3WJM - chains A and D of the 6 polymer chains in the assembly; structure by X-ray diffraction, 2.80 A resolution.

== Chain A ==
Protein: Arylphorin
From: Bombyx mori
UniProt: Q1HPP4 (Q1HPP4_BOMMO); residues 1-703 here = UniProt positions 1-703
Chain sequence (703 residues; numbered 1 to 703; the number before each row is that of its first residue):
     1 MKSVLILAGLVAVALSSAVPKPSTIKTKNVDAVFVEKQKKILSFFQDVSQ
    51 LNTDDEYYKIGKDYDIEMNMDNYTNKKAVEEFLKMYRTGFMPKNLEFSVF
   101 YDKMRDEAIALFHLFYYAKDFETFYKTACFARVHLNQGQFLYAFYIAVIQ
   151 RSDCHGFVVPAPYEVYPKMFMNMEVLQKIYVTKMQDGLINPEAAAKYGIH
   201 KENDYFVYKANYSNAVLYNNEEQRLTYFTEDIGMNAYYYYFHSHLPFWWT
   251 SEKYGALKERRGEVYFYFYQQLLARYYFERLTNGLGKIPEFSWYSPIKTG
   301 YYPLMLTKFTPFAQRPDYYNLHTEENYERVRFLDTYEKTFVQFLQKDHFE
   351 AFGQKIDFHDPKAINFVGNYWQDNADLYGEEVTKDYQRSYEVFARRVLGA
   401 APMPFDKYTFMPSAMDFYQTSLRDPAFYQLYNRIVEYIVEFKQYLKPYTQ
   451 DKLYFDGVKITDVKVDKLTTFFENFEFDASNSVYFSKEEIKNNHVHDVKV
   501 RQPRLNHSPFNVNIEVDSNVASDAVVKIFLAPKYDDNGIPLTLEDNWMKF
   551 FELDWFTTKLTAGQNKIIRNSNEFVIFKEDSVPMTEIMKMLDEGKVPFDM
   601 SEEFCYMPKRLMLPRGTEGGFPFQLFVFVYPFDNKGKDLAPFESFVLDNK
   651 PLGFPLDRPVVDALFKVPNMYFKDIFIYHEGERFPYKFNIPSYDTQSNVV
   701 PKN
Disordered / not traced: 1-23, 694-703
Covalently attached groups: glycan linked to N211
Reported in the primary citation:
  - post-translational modification sites: N211
  - binding site for N-acetylglucosamine: N211

== Chain D ==
Protein: Silkworm storage protein
From: Bombyx mori
UniProt: H9JHM9 (H9JHM9_BOMMO); residues 1-696 here = UniProt positions 1-696
Chain sequence (696 residues; each row starts with the number of its first residue):
     1 MKTVLILAGLIALALSSTVPEFKTTPVDAAFVEKQKKILSLFYNVNEISY
    51 EAEYYKVAQDFNIEASKDCYTNMKAYENFMMMYKVGFLPKNLEFSIFYEK
   101 MREEAIALFKLFYYAKDFECFYKTACYARVYMNQGMFLYAYYIAIIQRSD
   151 TASFVLPAPYEAYPQYFVNMEVKNKMDYVKMMDGCLDEKICYNYGIIKEN
   201 EQFVMYANYSNSLTYPNNEDRIAYLTEDVGLNAYYYYFHSHLPFWWNSGK
   251 YGAFKERRGEIYFFFYQQLLARYYMERLTNGLGKIPEFSWYSPLRTGYLP
   301 PFNSFYYPFAQRSNDYELHTEKNYEEIRFLDIYEKTFFQYLQQGHFKAFD
   351 KKIDLHSSKAVNFVGNYWQTNADLFEEDFLQFYQRSYEVNARRVLGAAPK
   401 PFNQYTFIPSALDFYQTSARDPAFYQLYKRIVQYIIEFKQYQVPYTQEAL
   451 HFVGLKISDVKVDKMVTFFDHFDFDAFNTVYFSKEELKSSPHGYKVRQPR
   501 LNHKPFTVTIDIKSDVATNAVVKMFLGPKYDENGFPFSLEDNWMNFYELD
   551 WFVQKVNPGQSQITRSSTDFAFFKEDSLPMAEIYKLLDQGKIPTDMFNSS
   601 DTMPSRLMLPKGTYDGFPFQLFVFVYPYEPTPKESEPFKAVVPDNKPFGY
   651 PFDRPVLPQYFKQPNMFFKKVLVYHEGELFPYLFNIPHYTPDKAQL
Disordered / not traced: 1-20, 693-696
Covalently attached groups: N-acetylglucosamine (NAG) linked to N208
Reported in the primary citation:
  - post-translational modification sites: N208
  - binding site for N-acetylglucosamine: N208

== Interface between chain A and chain D ==
Pairs across the interface - 78 pairs, chain A then chain D:
  Q50(A) with M182(D)
  K93(A) with Y194(D)
  N94(A) with Y194(D), hydrogen bond
  M173(A) with N303(D); Y306(D); Y307(D); P308(D)
  E174(A) with F305(D); Y306(D)
  Q177(A) with N303(D), hydrogen bond; S304(D), hydrogen bond (side chain-backbone); F305(D), hydrogen bond (side chain-backbone)
  K178(A) with F305(D)
  Y180(A) with Y178(D), hydrogen bond; M181(D), hydrophobic
  V181(A) with Y481(D), hydrophobic
  K183(A) with M181(D), hydrogen bond (side chain-backbone)
  M184(A) with D177(D); K180(D), hydrogen bond (backbone-side chain); M181(D), hydrophobic; Y481(D)
  Q185(A) with E47(D), hydrogen bond; Y481(D); F482(D); S483(D)
  I189(A) with E47(D); F482(D); K484(D)
  N190(A) with Y50(D), hydrogen bond
  Y197(A) with K90(D); N91(D), hydrogen bond; F305(D), hydrophobic
  N214(A) with F402(D)
  A215(A) with F402(D)
  V216(A) with Y306(D), hydrophobic; Y307(D), hydrogen bond (backbone-side chain); F402(D)
  L217(A) with F402(D)
  Y302(A) with P308(D), hydrogen bond (side chain-backbone); F309(D); A310(D), hydrogen bond (side chain-backbone); P399(D); I408(D)
  P303(A) with P308(D)
  L304(A) with Y306(D); Y307(D), hydrophobic; P308(D)
  L306(A) with M170(D), hydrophobic
  K308(A) with N174(D), hydrogen bond (backbone-side chain); Y178(D)
  F309(A) with E171(D)
  T310(A) with M170(D)
  P311(A) with M170(D); P308(D), hydrophobic; Q311(D)
  F312(A) with Q311(D)
  A313(A) with Q311(D)
  Q314(A) with F309(D); A310(D); Q311(D)
  P316(A) with Y316(D), hydrophobic
  T323(A) with D315(D)
  P402(A) with L213(D); P216(D), hydrophobic; L299(D), hydrophobic
  M403(A) with L213(D)
  F405(A) with N211(D); S212(D)
  F410(A) with L213(D)
  M411(A) with L213(D); L299(D), hydrophobic; Q311(D)
  Y484(A) with Y178(D), hydrophobic; M181(D); M182(D), hydrophobic
  F485(A) with M182(D)
  S486(A) with M182(D)
  K487(A) with L186(D)
Other interface residues (no listed pair), chain A (47 interface residues in all): Y218, T307, Y319, E324, T409, E489
Other interface residues (no listed pair), chain D (44 interface residues in all): I48, K173, K175, D183, S313, E486, L487

== In short ==
Chain A and chain D form an interface of 47 and 44 residues respectively; the contacts include 14 hydrogen
bonds. Among the polar pairs are N94(A)-Y194(D), Q177(A)-N303(D) and Q177(A)-S304(D). Covalently linked
N-acetylglucosamine: at N208(D). The paper reports a binding site for N-acetylglucosamine at N211(A) and
N208(D); modification sites N211(A) and N208(D).
Chain A is Arylphorin and chain D is Silkworm storage protein, both from Bombyx mori; the structure, Crystal
structure of Bombyx mori Sp2/Sp3 heterohexamer, was determined by X-ray diffraction.
